3AN4 - chains A and B; structure by X-ray diffraction, 2.30 A resolution.

[Chain A (and B)]
Molecule: Peroxisome proliferator-activated receptor gamma
Organism: Homo sapiens
Notes: fragment: Ligand binding domain; chain B of this document is another copy of the same molecule, construct and numbering; everything in this record applies to it too
UniProt: P37231 (PPARG_HUMAN); residues 195-476 here correspond to UniProt positions 223-504 (UniProt number = residue number + 28)
Amino-acid sequence (286 residues; numbered 191 to 476; the number before each row is that of its first residue):
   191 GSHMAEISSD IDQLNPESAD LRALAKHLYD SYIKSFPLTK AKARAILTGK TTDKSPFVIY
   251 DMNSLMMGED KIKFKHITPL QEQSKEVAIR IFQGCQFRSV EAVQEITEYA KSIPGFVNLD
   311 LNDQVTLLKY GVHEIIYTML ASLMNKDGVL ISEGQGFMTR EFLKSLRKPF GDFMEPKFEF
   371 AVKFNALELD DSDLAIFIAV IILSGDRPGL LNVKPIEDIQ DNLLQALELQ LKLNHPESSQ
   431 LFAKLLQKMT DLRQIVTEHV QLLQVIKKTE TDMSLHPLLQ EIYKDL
Not modelled in the structure: 191-204, 264-273 (chain B: 191-205, 242-244, 267-274, 474-476)
Differences from the reference sequence: expression tag (191-194)
Residues lining bound ligands: M7R ((2R)-2-benzyl-3-(4-propoxy-3-{[({4-[(3S,5S,7S)-tricyclo[3.3.1.1~3,7~]dec-1-yl]phenyl}carbonyl)amino]methyl}phenyl)propanoic acid): Leu255, Glu259, Ile262, Arg280, Ile281, Phe282, Gly284, Cys285, Gln286, Arg288, Ser289, His323, Ile326, Tyr327, Leu330, Val339, Ile341, Ser342, Met348, Leu353, Met364, His449, Leu453, Leu469, Tyr473
Curated features (UniProtKB/Swiss-Prot):
  - motif: Pro467 to Asp475 (9aaTAD)
  - binding site (rosiglitazone): Gln286 to Ser289, His323, His449, Tyr473
  - cross-link: Lys224 (Glycyl lysine isopeptide (Lys-Gly) (interchain with G-Cter in ubiquitin))

[Chain A / chain B interface]
Residue-residue contacts (26; chain A residue first):
  Lys373(A) with Asp396(B)
  Gln410(A) with Gln437(B)
  Asp411(A) with Ser429(B), hydrogen bond; Gln430(B)
  Leu414(A) with Gln430(B); Ala433(B), hydrophobic; Gln437(B)
  Gln415(A) with Ser429(B); Gln430(B)
  Glu418(A) with Glu418(B); Gln430(B)
  Ser429(A) with Asp411(B), hydrogen bond; Gln415(B), hydrogen bond
  Gln430(A) with Asp411(B); Leu414(B); Gln415(B); Glu418(B); Phe432(B)
  Phe432(A) with Gln430(B); Ala433(B), hydrophobic
  Ala433(A) with Leu436(B), hydrophobic
  Leu436(A) with Ala433(B), hydrophobic
  Gln437(A) with Gln410(B)
  Thr440(A) with Thr440(B); Arg443(B)
  Arg443(A) with Thr440(B)
Also at the interface, not in a pair above, chain A (17 interface residues in all): Asp396, Lys434, Met439
Also at the interface, not in a pair above, chain B (19 interface residues in all): Gly395, Lys422, Lys434, Met439, Asp441

[Overview]
The interface between chain A and chain B involves 17 residues on one side and 19 on the other; the contacts
include 3 hydrogen bonds. Among the polar pairs are Asp411(A)-Ser429(B) and Ser429(A)-Gln415(B). Ligands of
chain A: compound M7R.
Both chains are Peroxisome proliferator-activated receptor gamma (Homo sapiens). Entry 3AN4 (Human PPAR gamma
ligand binding domain in complex with a gamma selective agonist MO4R) was determined by X-ray diffraction,
deposited together with 3AN3.
